6JJW - chains A and U; structure by X-ray diffraction, 2.40 A resolution.

== Chain A ==
Molecule: Protein KIBRA
From: Mus musculus
UniProt: Q5SXA9 (KIBRA_MOUSE); residues 5-132 here = UniProt positions 5-132
Amino-acid sequence (134 residues; each row starts with the number of its first residue; numbers below 1 keep their minus sign (Gly-1 is residue -1)):
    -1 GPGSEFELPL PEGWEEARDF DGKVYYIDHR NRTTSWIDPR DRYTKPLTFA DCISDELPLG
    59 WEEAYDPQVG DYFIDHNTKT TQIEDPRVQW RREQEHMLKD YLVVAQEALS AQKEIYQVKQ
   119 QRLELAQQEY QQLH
Not modelled in the structure: -1 to 5, 95-132
Construct notes: expression tag (-1 to 4)
What the authors report for this chain:
  - mutagenesis - I35D, F47A, L57D, W88A: decreased binding to Peptide from Tyrosine-protein phosphatase non-receptor type 14 (chain U)
  - mutagenesis - I35D (50 fold): decreased binding to PTPN14 PY12

== Chain U ==
Molecule: Peptide from Tyrosine-protein phosphatase non-receptor type 14
From: Homo sapiens
UniProt: Q15678 (PTN14_HUMAN); residues 428-455 here = UniProt positions 428-455
Amino-acid sequence (32 residues; numbered 424 to 455; the number before each row is that of its first residue):
   424 GPGSSHRHSA IIVPSYRPTP DYETVMRQMK RG
Not modelled in the structure: 424-433, 454-455
Construct notes: expression tag (424-427)

== Interface between chain A and chain U ==
Pairs across the interface (33):
  Asp17(A) - Arg440(U)  salt bridge
  Phe18(A) - Arg440(U)
  Asp19(A) - Arg440(U)  salt bridge
  Lys21(A) - Arg440(U)
  Tyr23(A) - Pro443(U)
  Tyr23(A) - Val448(U)
  Ile25(A) - Tyr445(U)  hydrophobic
  Asp26(A) - Tyr445(U)
  His27(A) - Tyr445(U)  hydrogen bond
  His27(A) - Met449(U)
  Arg30(A) - Tyr445(U)
  Thr31(A) - Tyr445(U)
  Thr32(A) - Thr442(U)  hydrogen bond
  Thr32(A) - Pro443(U)  hydrogen bond (side chain-backbone)
  Ser33(A) - Thr442(U)
  Trp34(A) - Tyr439(U)
  Trp34(A) - Arg440(U)  hydrogen bond (side chain-backbone)
  Trp34(A) - Pro441(U)
  Trp34(A) - Thr442(U)
  Asp64(A) - Pro437(U)
  Gln66(A) - Ile434(U)
  Val67(A) - Ile434(U)
  Val67(A) - Ile435(U)
  Tyr70(A) - Val436(U)  hydrophobic
  Tyr70(A) - Pro437(U)
  Ile72(A) - Tyr439(U)  hydrophobic
  His74(A) - Tyr439(U)  hydrogen bond
  Lys77(A) - Tyr439(U)
  Thr78(A) - Tyr439(U)
  Thr79(A) - Val436(U)
  Thr79(A) - Pro437(U)  hydrogen bond (side chain-backbone)
  Thr79(A) - Ser438(U)
  Thr79(A) - Tyr439(U)
Other interface residues (no listed pair), chain A (25 interface residues in all): Glu13, Asp73, Gln80
Other interface residues (no listed pair), chain U (15 interface residues in all): Glu446, Met452
Interface features reported in the paper:
  - residue pairs: Asp17(A)-Arg440(U) (salt bridge), Asp19(A)-Arg440(U) (salt bridge), Trp34(A)-Arg440(U) (hydrogen bond)
  - interface residues, chain U: Val436(U), Pro437(U), Thr442(U)

== In short ==
The interface between chain A and chain U involves 25 residues on one side and 15 on the other; the contacts
include 6 hydrogen bonds and 2 salt bridges. Among the polar pairs are Asp17(A)-Arg440(U), Asp19(A)-Arg440(U)
and His27(A)-Tyr445(U). The paper describes salt bridges between Asp17(A) and Arg440(U) and Asp19(A) and
Arg440(U); a hydrogen bond between Trp34(A) and Arg440(U). From the paper: I35D, F47A and L57D of chain A,
among others, reduce binding to Peptide from Tyrosine-protein phosphatase non-receptor type 14 (chain U);
interface residues Val436(U), Pro437(U) and Thr442(U).
Chain A is Protein KIBRA (Mus musculus) and chain U is Peptide from Tyrosine-protein phosphatase non-receptor
type 14 (Homo sapiens); the structure, Crystal Structure of KIBRA and PTPN14 complex, was determined by X-ray
diffraction, deposited together with 6J68, 6JJX, 6JJY and 6JJZ.
